7KWJ - chains B and C of the 3 polymer chains in the assembly; structure by X-ray diffraction, 2.58 A resolution.

[Chain B (and C)]
Molecule: Spermidine N(1)-acetyltransferase
From: Vibrio cholerae serotype O1 (strain ATCC 39315 / El Tor Inaba N16961)
Notes: EC 2.3.1.57; chain C of this document is another copy of the same molecule, construct and numbering; everything in this record applies to it too
Reference sequence: Q9KL03 (ATDA_VIBCH); numbering as in UniProt (aligned over 1-173)
Amino-acid sequence (173 residues; numbered 1 to 173; the number before each row is that of its first residue):
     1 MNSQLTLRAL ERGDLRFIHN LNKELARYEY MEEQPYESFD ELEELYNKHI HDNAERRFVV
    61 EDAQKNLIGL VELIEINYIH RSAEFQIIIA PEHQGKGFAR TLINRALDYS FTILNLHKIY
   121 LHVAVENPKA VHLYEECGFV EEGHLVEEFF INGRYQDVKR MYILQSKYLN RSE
Unresolved in the structure: 1-2, 27-29, 172-173 (chain C: 1-4, 26-32, 172-173)
Differences from the reference sequence: engineered mutation K23 (Asn in Q9KL03), E24 (Asn in Q9KL03), L25 (Arg in Q9KL03), A26 (Asn in Q9KL03), R27 (Ile in Q9KL03), Y28 (Met in Q9KL03), E29 (Ser in Q9KL03), M31 (Trp in Q9KL03), E32 (Phe in Q9KL03), Q34 (Glu in Q9KL03)
Swiss-Prot annotation at these positions:
  - active site: Y134 (Proton donor)
  - binding site (Mg(2+)): E33, E75
  - binding site (spermidine): E33, E41
  - binding site (spermine): E33, E41, H49 to D52, E84 to Q86
  - binding site (acetyl-CoA): I87 to I89, Q94 to R100, N127 to E136
  - site: E84 (Could be important for selectivity toward long polyamines)
Reported in the primary citation:
  - mutagenesis - N152L (1.2-fold): increased catalytic activity

[How chain B and chain C interact]
Contacting residue pairs (9):
  Y78(B) - Y78(C)  hydrophobic
  I79(B) - I113(C)
  I79(B) - L114(C)  hydrophobic
  I79(B) - N115(C)  hydrogen bond (backbone-side chain)
  R81(B) - R81(C)
  R81(B) - N115(C)
  I113(B) - I79(C)
  N115(B) - I79(C)  hydrogen bond (side chain-backbone)
  N115(B) - R81(C)
Also at the interface, not in a pair above, chain B (6 interface residues in all): L114

[Summary]
The chain B/chain C interface involves 6 residues from each chain, with 2 hydrogen bonds. Its one
hydrogen-bonded contact is I79(B)-N115(C). UniProt lists active-site residue Y134(B), Mg2+-binding residues
E33(B) and E75(B), spermidine-binding residues E33(B) and E41(B) and 9 spermine-binding residues on chain B.
From the paper: N152L of chain B increases catalytic activity.
Both chains are Spermidine N(1)-acetyltransferase (Vibrio cholerae serotype O1 (strain ATCC 39315 / El Tor
Inaba N16961)). Entry 7KWJ (Spermidine N-acetyltransferase SpeG K23-Q34 chimera from Vibrio cholerae and
hSSAT) was determined by X-ray diffraction, deposited together with 7KWH, 7KWQ, 7KWX, 7KX2 and 7KX3.
